PDB entry 7ZL8 | X-ray diffraction, 1.96 A resolution | chains C and F of the 6 polymer chains in the assembly

Chain C (and F):
Protein: Nucleoside diphosphate kinase A
From: Mus musculus
Notes: EC 2.7.4.6; chain F of this document is another copy of the same molecule, construct and numbering; everything in this record applies to it too
UniProtKB: P15532 (NDKA_MOUSE); residues 1-152 here = UniProt positions 1-152
Amino-acid sequence (156 residues; numbered -3 to 152; the number before each row is that of its first residue; numbers below 1 keep their minus sign (Gly-3 is residue -3)):
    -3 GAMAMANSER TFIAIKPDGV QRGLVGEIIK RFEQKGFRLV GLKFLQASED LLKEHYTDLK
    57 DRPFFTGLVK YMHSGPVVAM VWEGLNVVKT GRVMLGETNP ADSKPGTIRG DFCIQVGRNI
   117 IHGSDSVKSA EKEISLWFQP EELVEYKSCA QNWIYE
Unresolved in the structure: -3 to -1 (chain F: -3 to 0)
Differences from the reference sequence: expression tag (-3 to 0)
Small-molecule neighbours: succinyl-coenzyme A (SCA): Lys12, Tyr52, Leu55, Phe60, Leu64, Arg88, Thr94, Arg105, Val112, Gly113, Asn115, Ile117, His118
From the paper describing this entry:
  - binding site for succinyl-coenzyme A: Lys12, Tyr52, Arg58, Phe60, Arg88, Thr94, Arg105, Asn115, His118, Gly119
  - catalytic residues: His118 (citing earlier work)
  - mutagenesis - T94D: decreased catalytic activity
  - mutagenesis - T94D: abolished binding to CoA

Interface between chain C and chain F:
Residue-residue contacts - 47 pairs, chain C then chain F:
  Val16(C) with Tyr142(F)
  Gln17(C) with Tyr142(F); Lys143(F), hydrogen bond (side chain-backbone); Ser144(F); Cys145(F), hydrogen bond (side chain-backbone)
  Gly19(C) with Glu29(F)
  Leu20(C) with Glu29(F)
  Val21(C) with Ile25(F), hydrophobic; Glu29(F), hydrogen bond (backbone-side chain)
  Gly22(C) with Gly22(F); Ile25(F); Glu29(F), hydrogen bond (backbone-side chain)
  Glu23(C) with Lys26(F), salt bridge
  Ile25(C) with Val21(F), hydrophobic; Gly22(F)
  Lys26(C) with Gly22(F); Glu23(F)
  Glu29(C) with Gly19(F); Leu20(F), hydrogen bond (side chain-backbone); Val21(F), hydrogen bond (side chain-backbone); Gly22(F), hydrogen bond (side chain-backbone)
  Leu35(C) with Phe40(F)
  Val36(C) with Phe40(F)
  Leu38(C) with Leu38(F), hydrophobic; Lys39(F); Phe40(F), hydrogen bond (backbone-backbone); Val74(F), hydrophobic
  Lys39(C) with Leu38(F)
  Phe40(C) with Leu35(F); Val36(F); Leu38(F), hydrogen bond (backbone-backbone); Val140(F); Tyr142(F), hydrophobic
  Leu41(C) with Val140(F), hydrophobic
  Pro72(C) with Val140(F), hydrophobic; Tyr142(F), hydrophobic
  Val74(C) with Leu38(F), hydrophobic
  Val140(C) with Leu41(F), hydrophobic; Gln42(F); Pro72(F), hydrophobic
  Tyr142(C) with Val16(F); Gln17(F); Phe40(F), hydrophobic; Pro72(F), hydrophobic
  Lys143(C) with Gln17(F), hydrogen bond (backbone-side chain)
  Ser144(C) with Gln17(F)
  Cys145(C) with Gln17(F), hydrogen bond (backbone-side chain)
Other interface residues (no listed pair), chain C (26 interface residues in all): Gly37, Gln42, Glu138
Other interface residues (no listed pair), chain F (26 interface residues in all): Gly37, Glu138

Summary:
Chain C and chain F each contribute 26 residues to their interface; the contacts include 11 hydrogen bonds and
1 salt bridge. Polar contacts include Glu23(C)-Lys26(F), Gln17(C)-Lys143(F) and Gln17(C)-Cys145(F). Chain C
binds succinyl-coenzyme A. The paper reports the catalytic residue His118(C); T94D of chain C reduces
catalytic activity.
Chain C and chain F are both Nucleoside diphosphate kinase A (Mus musculus); the structure, NME1 in complex
with succinyl-CoA, was determined by X-ray diffraction together with 7ZLW and 7ZTK from the same study.
